2Y0N - chains A and C of the 8 polymer chains in the assembly; structure by X-ray diffraction, 3.00 A resolution.

[Chain A (and C)]
Name: Male-specific lethal 3 homolog
Organism: Homo sapiens
Notes: fragment: mrg domain, residues 167-289 and 442-518; chain C of this document is another copy of the same molecule, construct and numbering; everything in this record applies to it too
UniProt: Q8N5Y2 (MS3L1_HUMAN); residue numbers follow UniProt; this construct covers 167-289, 442-518
Amino-acid sequence (211 residues; numbered 165 to 518; 143 numbers in that range are skipped by the numbering (no residue carries them; nothing is unmodelled there); the number before each row is that of its first residue):
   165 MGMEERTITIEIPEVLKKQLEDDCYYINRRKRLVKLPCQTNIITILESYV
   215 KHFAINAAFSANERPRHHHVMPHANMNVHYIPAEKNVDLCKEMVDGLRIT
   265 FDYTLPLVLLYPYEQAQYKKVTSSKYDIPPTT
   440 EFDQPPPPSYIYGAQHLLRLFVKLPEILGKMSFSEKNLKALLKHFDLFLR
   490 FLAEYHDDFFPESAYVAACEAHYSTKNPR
Unresolved in the structure: 165-170, 226-246, 289-296, 508-518 (chain C: 165-170, 224-245, 289-296, 508-518)
Differences from the reference sequence: expression tag (165-166); insertion (290-296, 440-441)
UniProt features mapped onto this chain:
  - natural variant: Q454 (deletion: In MRXSBA; uncertain significance), L457 (L457P: In MRXSBA; uncertain significance), R458 (R458L: In MRXSBA; uncertain significance)

[Interface between chain A and chain C]
Pairs across the interface - 21 pairs, chain A then chain C:
  I207(A) with F441(C)
  L210(A) with F441(C), hydrophobic
  E211(A) with E440(C); F441(C)
  K255(A) with F441(C); D442(C), salt bridge; Q443(C)
  V258(A) with F441(C), hydrophobic
  D259(A) with Q443(C)
  E440(A) with E211(C); R262(C), salt bridge; Y449(C), hydrogen bond
  F441(A) with L210(C), hydrophobic; K255(C); V258(C), hydrophobic; D259(C); R262(C)
  D442(A) with K255(C), salt bridge
  Q443(A) with K255(C); D259(C)
  Y449(A) with E440(C), hydrogen bond
Interface residues without a listed pair, chain A (12 interface residues in all): R262
Interface residues without a listed pair, chain C (12 interface residues in all): I207

[Summary]
The chain A/chain C interface involves 12 residues from each chain, with 2 hydrogen bonds and 3 salt bridges.
Among the polar pairs are K255(A)-D442(C), E440(A)-R262(C) and E440(A)-Y449(C).
Chain A and chain C are both Male-specific lethal 3 homolog (Homo sapiens); the structure, Crystal structure
of the complex between dosage compensation factors MSL1 and MSL3, was determined by X-ray diffraction (same
publication as 2Y0M).
